2XE7 - chain A; structure by X-ray diffraction, 2.20 A resolution.

Chain A:
Name: Phosphoglycerate kinase 1
Organism: Homo sapiens
Notes: EC 2.7.2.3
Reference sequence: P00558 (PGK1_HUMAN); residues 0-416 here correspond to UniProt positions 1-417 (UniProt number = residue number + 1)
Amino-acid sequence (417 residues; numbered 0 to 416; the number before each row is that of its first residue; numbering starts at 0):
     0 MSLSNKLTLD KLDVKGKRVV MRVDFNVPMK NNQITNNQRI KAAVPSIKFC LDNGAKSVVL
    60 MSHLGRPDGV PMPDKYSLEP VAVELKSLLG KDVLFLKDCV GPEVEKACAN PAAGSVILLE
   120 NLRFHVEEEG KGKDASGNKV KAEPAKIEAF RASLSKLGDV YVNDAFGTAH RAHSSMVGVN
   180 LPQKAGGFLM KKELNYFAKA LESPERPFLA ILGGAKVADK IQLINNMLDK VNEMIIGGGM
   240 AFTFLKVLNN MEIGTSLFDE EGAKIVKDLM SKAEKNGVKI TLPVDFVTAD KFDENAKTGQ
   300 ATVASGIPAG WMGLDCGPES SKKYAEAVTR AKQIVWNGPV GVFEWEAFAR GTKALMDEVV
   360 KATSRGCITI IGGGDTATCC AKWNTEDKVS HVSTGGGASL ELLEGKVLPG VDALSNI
Unresolved in the structure: 0-3
Residues lining bound ligands:
  - 3-phosphoglyceric acid (3PG): Asp23, Asn25, Arg38, His62, Gly64, Arg65, Arg122, Gly166, Thr167, His169, Arg170, His172
  - ADP (adenosine-5'-diphosphate): Gly212, Gly213, Ala214, Lys215, Lys219, Gly237, Gly238, Phe241, Leu256, Phe291, Gly312, Leu313, Asn336, Gly337, Pro338, Val339, Gly340, Val341, Phe342, Glu343, Gly372, Gly373, Asp374, Thr375
Swiss-Prot annotation at these positions:
  - region: Gln37 to Ala42 (Mitochondrial targeting region exposed following cis-trans isomerization by PIN1 and recognized by the TOM complex for mitochondrial translocation of the protein)
  - binding site ((2R)-3-phosphoglycerate): Val22, Asp23, Phe24, Asn25, Gln37, Arg38, Ser61, His62, Gly64, Arg65, Leu121, Arg122, His169, Arg170
  - binding site (ADP): Gly213, Gly237, Phe342
  - binding site (CDP): Gly213, Asp218, Gly237, Gly337, Val339, Phe342
  - binding site (AMP): Ala214, Lys215, Lys219, Gly238, Gly312, Glu343
  - binding site (ATP): Ala214, Lys219, Gly238, Gly312, Glu343, Asp374, Thr375
  - binding site (Mg(2+)): Ala214, Ala217, Asp218, Asp374
  - modified residue: Ser1 (N-acetylserine), Ser3 (Phosphoserine), Lys5 (N6-succinyllysine), Lys10 (N6-acetyllysine), Lys47 (N6-acetyllysine), Lys74 (N6-acetyllysine), Tyr75 (Phosphotyrosine), Lys85 (N6-acetyllysine), Lys90 (N6-acetyllysine), Lys96 (N6-(2-hydroxyisobutyryl)lysine), Lys130 (N6-acetyllysine), Lys145 (N6-acetyllysine), Lys190 (N6-succinyllysine), Tyr195 (Phosphotyrosine), Lys198 (N6-acetyllysine), Ser202 (Phosphoserine), Lys215 (N6-(2-hydroxyisobutyryl)lysine), Lys219 (N6-(2-hydroxyisobutyryl)lysine), Lys266 (N6-acetyllysine), Lys290 (N6-acetyllysine) and 2 more in UniProt
From the paper describing this entry:
  - conformationally variable residues (loop rearrangement, side-chain flip): Ala214 to Lys219
  - catalytic residues: Arg38, Lys215, Lys219 (citing earlier work)
  - binding site for ADP: Lys219

Overview:
Bound to chain A: 3-phosphoglyceric acid and ADP. UniProt lists 14 (2R)-3-phosphoglycerate-binding residues, 3
ADP-binding residues, 6 CDP-binding residues and 6 AMP-binding residues. The paper reports catalytic residues
Arg38, Lys215 and Lys219; a binding site for ADP at Lys219.
Chain A is Phosphoglycerate kinase 1 (Homo sapiens); the structure, The complete reaction cycle of human
phosphoglycerate kinase: The open ternary complex with 3PG and ADP, was determined by X-ray diffraction (same
publication as 2XE6 and 2XE8).
